PDB entry 8HIB | X-ray diffraction, 2.45 A resolution | chains A and D of the 4 polymer chains in the assembly

[Chain A]
Molecule: Single-stranded DNA-binding protein 2
Organism: Homo sapiens
UniProtKB: P81877 (SSBP2_HUMAN), isoform P81877-3; residue numbers follow UniProt; this construct covers 1-94
Chain sequence (94 residues; row label = number of the first residue in the row):
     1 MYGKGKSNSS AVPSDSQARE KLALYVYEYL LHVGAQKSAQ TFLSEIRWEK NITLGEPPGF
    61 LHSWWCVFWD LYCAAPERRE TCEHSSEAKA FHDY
Disordered / not traced: 1-10, 94
Reported in the primary citation:
  - conformationally variable residues (loop rearrangement): Glu49 to Asn51

[Chain D]
Molecule: Pygopus homolog 2
Organism: Homo sapiens
UniProtKB: Q9BRQ0 (PYGO2_HUMAN); residues 59-84 here = UniProt positions 59-84
Chain sequence (27 residues; numbered 58 to 84; the number before each row is that of its first residue):
    58 YTEFAPPPTP MVDHLVASNP FEDDFGA
Disordered / not traced: 82-84
Differences from the reference sequence: expression tag (58)

[How chain A and chain D interact]
Residue-residue contacts (10; chain A residue first):
  His32(A) - Thr59(D)  hydrogen bond (backbone-side chain)
  His32(A) - Phe61(D)
  Val33(A) - Phe61(D)
  Val33(A) - Ala62(D)
  Val33(A) - Pro63(D)  hydrophobic
  Gly34(A) - Thr59(D)
  Pro57(A) - Phe61(D)  hydrophobic
  Pro58(A) - Phe61(D)  hydrophobic
  Tyr72(A) - Pro77(D)  hydrogen bond (side chain-backbone)
  Tyr72(A) - Phe78(D)  hydrophobic
Also at the interface, not in a pair above, chain A (11 interface residues in all): Tyr29, His62, Phe68, Trp69, Arg78
Also at the interface, not in a pair above, chain D (7 interface residues in all): Tyr58
The authors on this interface:
  - interface residues, chain A: His62(A), Phe68(A), Trp69(A), Tyr72(A)
  - interface residues, chain D: Pro63(D), Asn76(D)
  - hot spots on chain D (mutagenesis) - L72A, N76A: decreased binding to ChiLS
  - hot spots on chain D (mutagenesis) - P77A, F78A: abolished binding to ChiLS

[In short]
Chain A and chain D form an interface of 11 and 7 residues respectively; the contacts include 2 hydrogen
bonds. Polar pairs include His32(A)-Thr59(D) and Tyr72(A)-Pro77(D). From the paper: L72A and N76A of chain D
reduce binding to ChiLS; interface residues His62(A), Phe68(A) and Pro63(D) among others; 4 substitutions were
tested in all.
Chain A is Single-stranded DNA-binding protein 2 and chain D is Pygopus homolog 2, both from Homo sapiens; the
structure, The crystal structure of Pygo2-LDB1-SSBP2 triple complex, was determined by X-ray diffraction.
